6WUN - chains C and D of the 4 polymer chains in the assembly; structure by electron microscopy, 3.90 A resolution.

# Chain C
Protein: Sam35
From: Thermothelomyces thermophilus
UniProtKB: G2QAT9 (G2QAT9_MYCTT); residue numbers follow UniProt; this construct covers 1-262, 264-333
Amino-acid sequence (332 residues; numbered 1 to 333; 1 number in that range is skipped by the numbering (no residue carries it; nothing is unmodelled there); the number before each row is that of its first residue):
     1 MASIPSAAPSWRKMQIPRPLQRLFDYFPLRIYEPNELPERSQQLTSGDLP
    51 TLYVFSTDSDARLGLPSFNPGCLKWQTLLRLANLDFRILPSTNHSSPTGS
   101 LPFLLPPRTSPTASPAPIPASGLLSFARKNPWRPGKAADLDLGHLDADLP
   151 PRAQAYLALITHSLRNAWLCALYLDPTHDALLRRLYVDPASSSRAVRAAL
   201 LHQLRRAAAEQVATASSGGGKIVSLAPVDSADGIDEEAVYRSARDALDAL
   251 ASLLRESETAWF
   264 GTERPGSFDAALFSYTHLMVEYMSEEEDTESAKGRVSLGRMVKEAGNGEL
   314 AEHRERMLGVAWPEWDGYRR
Not modelled in the structure: 1-25, 127-142, 213-237, 290-291, 293-296

# Chain D
Protein: Bac_surface_Ag domain-containing protein
From: Thermothelomyces thermophilus
UniProtKB: G2QFF9 (G2QFF9_MYCTT); residues 1-512 here = UniProt positions 1-512
Amino-acid sequence (512 residues; each row starts with the number of its first residue):
     1 MASSLGFGGSNAVDKVNATTTPGTVATPNSGPTKMLDEHILTPASISTLE
    51 VHGATNTRRSLLDQIFKPVLEDTAAAGTTLGQVLDRVGAATKKLARFDIF
   101 KEEGFGVFLSEAAPPQSAPPTDRTDLDISIRVKEKSRLVFSAGTDFGNAE
   151 GSAYTNAVVRNIFGGAETLTVNASTGTRTRSAYNATFSTPINGNPDLRLS
   201 VEALRSATQKPWASHEEHLTGANLRLAWLTEKGDTHALAYSSVWRQLTGL
   251 APTASPTVRADAGDSLKSSLTHTFTRDRRDNPMLPQSGYLFRSVSELAGW
   301 GPLNGDVSFAKTEVEASGALPVAIPGLAGKSGVSVGGGLRLGVLYPLPLG
   351 YSLTGAAQPSRINDRFQLGGPNDVRGFKIGGLGPHDGVDAVGGDVFAAGS
   401 VNALLPLPRTGPDSPLRLQLYANAGRLVALNSKGTDKEGKEGLAMDSAAV
   451 FKGVKSAVGKLTNGIPSLAAGVGLVYAHPVARFELNFSLPLVLRRGEEGR
   501 KGLQVGVGISFL
Not modelled in the structure: 1-58, 73-81, 101-131, 323-329, 437-440

# Chain C / chain D interface
Contacting residue pairs - 59 pairs, chain C then chain D:
  Phe27(C) - Leu489(D)  hydrophobic
  Phe27(C) - Leu491(D)  hydrophobic
  Pro28(C) - Pro490(D)
  Pro28(C) - Leu491(D)
  Leu29(C) - Leu491(D)  hydrogen bond (backbone-backbone)
  Arg30(C) - Leu491(D)
  Arg30(C) - Leu493(D)
  Ile31(C) - Leu493(D)
  Ile31(C) - Arg495(D)
  Tyr32(C) - Val492(D)  hydrophobic
  Tyr32(C) - Leu493(D)  hydrogen bond (backbone-backbone)
  Tyr32(C) - Arg494(D)
  Tyr32(C) - Arg495(D)
  Pro34(C) - Arg495(D)
  Asn35(C) - Gly383(D)
  Asn35(C) - Pro384(D)
  Asn35(C) - Leu427(D)
  Glu36(C) - Asn431(D)
  Glu36(C) - Lys460(D)  salt bridge
  Leu37(C) - Pro384(D)
  Leu37(C) - His385(D)
  Leu37(C) - Asp386(D)
  Pro38(C) - Arg365(D)
  Pro38(C) - Val391(D)  hydrophobic
  Pro38(C) - Ala429(D)  hydrophobic
  Glu39(C) - Leu430(D)  hydrogen bond (backbone-backbone)
  Glu39(C) - Asn431(D)
  Glu39(C) - Ser432(D)  hydrogen bond (side chain-backbone)
  Arg40(C) - Asp261(D)  salt bridge
  Arg40(C) - Ser360(D)
  Arg40(C) - Arg361(D)
  Arg40(C) - Leu443(D)
  Ser41(C) - Thr257(D)  hydrogen bond
  Gln42(C) - Asn431(D)
  Gln42(C) - Lys433(D)
  Gln43(C) - Gly442(D)
  Gln43(C) - Leu443(D)
  Thr45(C) - Pro256(D)  hydrogen bond (side chain-backbone)
  Thr45(C) - Ala260(D)
  Tyr53(C) - Arg259(D)
  Arg62(C) - Gly442(D)
  Thr92(C) - Ala262(D)
  Thr92(C) - Gly263(D)
  His94(C) - Gln246(D)
  His94(C) - Leu247(D)
  His94(C) - Thr248(D)
  His94(C) - Ala262(D)
  Ser95(C) - Leu250(D)
  Ser95(C) - Arg259(D)
  Ser95(C) - Ala262(D)
  Phe103(C) - Arg259(D)
  Arg108(C) - Pro256(D)
  Thr112(C) - Asp386(D)
  Thr112(C) - Gly387(D)  hydrogen bond (backbone-backbone)
  Ser114(C) - Pro256(D)
  Pro117(C) - Arg259(D)
  Ser193(C) - Leu266(D)
  Val196(C) - Trp244(D)
  Val196(C) - Leu266(D)  hydrophobic
Other interface residues (no listed pair), chain C (38 interface residues in all): Tyr26, Glu33, Leu44, Ser96, Pro97, Leu105, Ala113, Ser191, Leu200
Other interface residues (no listed pair), chain D (49 interface residues in all): Ala251, Asp264, Ser265, Asp306, Pro359, Gly392, Arg426, Val428, Glu441, Met445, Lys501

# Overview
38 residues of chain C and 49 residues of chain D are in contact, with 7 hydrogen bonds and 2 salt bridges.
Among the polar pairs are Glu36(C)-Lys460(D), Arg40(C)-Asp261(D) and Glu39(C)-Ser432(D).
Chain C is Sam35 and chain D is Bac_surface_Ag domain-containing protein, both from Thermothelomyces
thermophilus; the structure, Mitochondrial SAM complex - dimer 3 in detergent, was determined by electron
microscopy, deposited together with 6WUH, 6WUJ, 6WUL, 6WUM and 6WUT.
